Entry 8GIR (X-ray diffraction, 2.50 A resolution); this record covers chains C and I of the 6 polymer chains in the assembly.

# Chain C
Name: Cyclic GMP-AMP synthase
From: Mus musculus
Notes: EC 2.7.7.86; fragment: catalytic domain, residues 147-507
Reference sequence: Q8C6L5 (CGAS_MOUSE); numbering as in UniProt (aligned over 147-507)
Sequence (364 residues; numbered 144 to 507; the number before each row is that of its first residue):
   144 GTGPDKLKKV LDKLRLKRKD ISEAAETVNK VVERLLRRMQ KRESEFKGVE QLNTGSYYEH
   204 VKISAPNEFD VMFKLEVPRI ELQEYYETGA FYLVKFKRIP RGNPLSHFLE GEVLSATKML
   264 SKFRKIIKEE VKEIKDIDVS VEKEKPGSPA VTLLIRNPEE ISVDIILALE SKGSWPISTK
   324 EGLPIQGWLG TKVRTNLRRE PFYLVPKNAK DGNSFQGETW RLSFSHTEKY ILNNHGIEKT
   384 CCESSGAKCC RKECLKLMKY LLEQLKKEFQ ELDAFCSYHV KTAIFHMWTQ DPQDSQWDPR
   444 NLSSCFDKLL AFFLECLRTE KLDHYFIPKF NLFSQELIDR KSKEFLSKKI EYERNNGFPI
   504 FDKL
Disordered / not traced: 144-147, 240-246, 252-255, 507
Differences from the reference sequence: expression tag (144-146)
Curated features (UniProtKB/Swiss-Prot):
  - region: Lys372 to Lys395 (DNA-binding)
  - motif: Leu154 to Leu159 (Nuclear export signal), Asp281 to Ser291 (Nuclear localization signal)
  - binding site (GTP): Thr197, Asp307, Arg364 to Glu371
  - binding site (ATP): Ser199, Glu371, Lys402, Ser420 to Lys424
  - binding site (Mg(2+)): Glu211, Asp213, Asp307
  - binding site (2',3'-cGAMP): Asp213, Gly290, Asp307, Lys350, Arg364 to Ser366
  - binding site (Zn(2+)): His378, Cys384, Cys385, Cys392
  - site: Arg241 (Arginine-anchor), Asp307, Ile308 (Cleavage)
  - modified residue: Lys156 (N6-lactoyllysine), Glu176 (PolyADP-ribosyl glutamic acid), Ser199 (Phosphoserine), Tyr201 (Phosphotyrosine), Glu272 (5-glutamyl polyglutamate), Ser291 (Phosphoserine), Glu302 (5-glutamyl glutamate), Lys372 (N6-acetyllysine), Lys382 (N6-acetyllysine), Lys402 (N6-acetyllysine), Ser420 (Phosphoserine), Lys491 (N6-methyllysine)
  - lipidation (S-palmitoyl cysteine): Cys392, Cys393, Cys459
  - cross-link (Glycyl lysine isopeptide (Lys-Gly)): Lys217 (interchain with G-Cter in SUMO), Lys271 (interchain with G-Cter in ubiquitin), Lys335 (interchain with G-Cter in SUMO), Lys372 (interchain with G-Cter in SUMO), Lys382 (interchain with G-Cter in SUMO), Lys399 (interchain with G-Cter in ubiquitin), Lys402 (interchain with G-Cter in ubiquitin), Lys409 (interchain with G-Cter in ubiquitin), Lys410 (interchain with G-Cter in ubiquitin), Lys464 (interchain with G-Cter in SUMO)
  - mutagenesis: Lys156 (K156Q: Mimics lactylation; knockin mice show higher mortality following HSV-1 infection), Asn172 (N172K: Induces alteration of the DNA-binding surface and leads to decreased synthesis of cyclic GMP-AMP (cGAMP); when associated with L-180), Glu176 (E176A: Abolished poly-ADP-ribosylation by PARP1, stimulating interferon production in knockin mice), Arg180 (R180L: Induces alteration of the DNA-binding surface and leads to decreased synthesis of cyclic GMP-AMP (cGAMP); when associated with K-182), Gly198 (G198A: Abolishes stimulation of interferon production; when associated with A-199), Ser199 (S199A: Abolishes stimulation of interferon production; when associated with A-199), Tyr201 (Y201E: Phosphomimetic mutant; reduced translocation to the nucleus following treatment with etoposide), Glu211 to Asp213 (Abolished nucleotidyltransferase activity. Does not affect nuclear localization and tethering to chromatin), Glu211 (E211A: Abolishes ability to promote type-I interferon production), Asp213 (D213A: Abolishes ability to promote type-I interferon production), Lys217 (K217R: Reduced sumoylation), Arg222 (R222E: Impaired tethering to chromatin, leading to constitutive activation in the absence of DNA), 31 further mutagenesis entries in UniProt
Bound ions: Mn2+ site 1: Glu211, Asp213 (together with ATP); Mn2+ site 2: Glu211, Asp213, Asp307 (together with ATP); Zn2+: His378, Cys384, Cys385, Cys392
Ligand contacts: ATP (adenosine-5'-triphosphate): Gly198, Ser199, Glu202, Lys205, Glu211, Asp213, Arg364, Ser368, Glu371, Lys402, Glu406, Ser420, Tyr421, Lys424, His467
From the paper describing this entry:
  - mutagenesis - E211Q/D213N: abolished catalytic activity
  - specificity-determining residues: His467 (proposed by the authors, not directly observed)
  - mutagenesis - R364A (33-fold), H467A: decreased catalytic activity on ATP/GTP
  - mutagenesis - H467A (2-fold): increased catalytic activity on GTP/GTP
  - specificity-determining residues: Ile309, Arg364
  - mutagenesis - R364A (10-fold): decreased catalytic activity on GTP/GTP
  - mutagenesis - R364A (4-fold): increased catalytic activity on ATP/ATP

# Chain I
Molecule: Palindromic DNA18
Sequence (18 nucleotides; numbered 1 to 18; the number before each row is that of its first residue):
     1 ATCTGTACAT GTACAGAT

# Chain C / chain I interface
Contacting residue pairs (12):
  Arg158(C) - DT12(I)  salt bridge to the phosphate
  Leu159(C) - DT12(I)  sugar contact
  Lys160(C) - DT12(I)  phosphate contact
  Lys160(C) - DA13(I)  phosphate contact
  Arg161(C) - DG11(I)  base contact
  Arg161(C) - DT12(I)  hydrogen bond to the base
  Arg161(C) - DA13(I)  hydrogen bond to the phosphate
  His203(C) - DT10(I)  phosphate contact
  His203(C) - DG11(I)  phosphate contact
  Glu386(C) - DT10(I)  phosphate contact
  Lys395(C) - DT10(I)  phosphate contact
  Lys395(C) - DG11(I)  salt bridge to the phosphate
Also at the interface, not in a pair above, chain C (10 interface residues in all): Ile164, Cys385, Lys399

# In short
Chain C and chain I form an interface of 10 and 4 residues respectively, with 2 hydrogen bonds and 2 salt
bridges. Polar contacts include Arg161(C)-DT12(I), Arg161(C)-DA13(I) and Arg158(C)-DT12(I). Bound to chain C:
ATP. From the paper: R364A and H467A of chain C reduce catalytic activity on ATP/GTP; specificity determinants
His467(C), Ile309(C) and Arg364(C).
Here chain C is Cyclic GMP-AMP synthase (Mus musculus) and chain I is Palindromic DNA18. Entry 8GIR (Structure
of Ternary Complex of mouse cGAS with dsDNA and Bound ATP: with 10mM Mg2+ and ...) was determined by X-ray
diffraction, deposited together with 7UUX, 7UXW, 7UYQ, 7UYZ, 7UZR, 7V0W and 14 further entries.
